PDB entry 8I02 | electron microscopy, 2.90 A resolution | chains A and C of the 7 polymer chains in the assembly

[Chain A]
Protein: Paired amphipathic helix protein pst2
From: Schizosaccharomyces pombe
UniProtKB: O13919 (PST2_SCHPO); numbering as in UniProt (aligned over 1-1075)
Amino-acid sequence (1075 residues; each row starts with the number of its first residue):
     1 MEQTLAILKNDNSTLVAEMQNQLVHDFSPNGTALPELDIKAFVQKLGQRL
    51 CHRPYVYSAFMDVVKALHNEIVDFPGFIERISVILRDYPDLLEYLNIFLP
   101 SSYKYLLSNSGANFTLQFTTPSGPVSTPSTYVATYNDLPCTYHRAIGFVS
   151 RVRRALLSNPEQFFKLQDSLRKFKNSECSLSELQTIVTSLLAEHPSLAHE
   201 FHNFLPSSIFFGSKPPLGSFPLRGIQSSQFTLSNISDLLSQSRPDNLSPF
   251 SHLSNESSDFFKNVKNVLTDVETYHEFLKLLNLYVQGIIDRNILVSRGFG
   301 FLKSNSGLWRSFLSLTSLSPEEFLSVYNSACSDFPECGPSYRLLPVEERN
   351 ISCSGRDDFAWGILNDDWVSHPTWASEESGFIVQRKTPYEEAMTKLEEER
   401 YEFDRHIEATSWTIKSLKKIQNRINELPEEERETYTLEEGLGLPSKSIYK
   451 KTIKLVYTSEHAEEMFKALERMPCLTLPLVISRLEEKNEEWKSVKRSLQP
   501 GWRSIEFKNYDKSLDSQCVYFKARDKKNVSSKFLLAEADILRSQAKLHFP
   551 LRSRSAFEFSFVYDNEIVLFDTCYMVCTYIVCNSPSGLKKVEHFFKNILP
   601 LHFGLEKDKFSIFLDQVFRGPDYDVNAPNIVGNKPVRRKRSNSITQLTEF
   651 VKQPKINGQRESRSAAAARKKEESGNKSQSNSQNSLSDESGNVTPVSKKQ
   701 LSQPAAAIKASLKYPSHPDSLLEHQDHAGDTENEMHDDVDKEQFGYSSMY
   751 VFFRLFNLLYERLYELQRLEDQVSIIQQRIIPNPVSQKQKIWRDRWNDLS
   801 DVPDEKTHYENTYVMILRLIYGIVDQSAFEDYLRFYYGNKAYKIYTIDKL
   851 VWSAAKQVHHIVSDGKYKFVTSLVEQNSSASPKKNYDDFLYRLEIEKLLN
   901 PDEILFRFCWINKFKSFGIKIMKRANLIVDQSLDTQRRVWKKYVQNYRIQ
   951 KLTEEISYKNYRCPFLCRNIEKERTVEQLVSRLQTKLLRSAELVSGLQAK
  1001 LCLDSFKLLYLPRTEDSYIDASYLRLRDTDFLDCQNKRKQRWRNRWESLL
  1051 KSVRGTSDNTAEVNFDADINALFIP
Not modelled in the structure: 1-37, 127-130, 244-255, 622-707, 725-737, 880-885, 927-957, 1054-1075
UniProt features mapped onto this chain:
  - modified residue (Phosphoserine): S641, S643

[Chain C]
Protein: RbAp48-related WD40 repeat-containing protein prw1
From: Schizosaccharomyces pombe
UniProtKB: O14021 (PRW1_SCHPO); residue numbers follow UniProt; this construct covers 1-431
Amino-acid sequence (431 residues; numbered 1 to 431; the number before each row is that of its first residue):
     1 MAVSAVPHPSKQAQASEEGINQEKCINEEYKIWKKNSPFLYDLIITRALE
    51 WPCMSLQWYPEQQIFAEHGYTEQKMFLGVRADVGKYLLAVASIQLPYLNQ
   101 TVPPTTMEGASAGDESSLRVNISNLYSHPESVCSAKLMPQDDSCVATVGN
   151 YHNDVLVFDKESFESYSSASESPLKPKYRLTKHTQPCTSVCWNFLSKGTL
   201 VSGSQDATLSCWDLNAYNESDSASVLKVHISSHEKQVSDVRFHYKHQDLL
   251 ASVSYDQYLHVHDIRRPDASTKPARSVHAHSGPIHSVAFNPHNDFILATC
   301 STDKTIALWDLRNLNQRLHTLEGHEDIVTKISFSPHEEPILASTSADRRT
   351 LVWDLSRIGEDQPAEEAQDGPPELLFMHGGHTSCTIDMDWCPNYNWTMAT
   401 AAEDNILQIWTPSRSIWGNEQLEEDATAYLS
Not modelled in the structure: 1-20, 99-117, 420-431

[How chain A and chain C interact]
Contacting residue pairs (114; chain A residue first):
  R892(A) with E365(C), salt bridge
  K897(A) with Q368(C)
  Y958(A) with C25(C)
  N960(A) with C25(C)
  Y961(A) with C25(C); E29(C); I32(C), hydrophobic
  R962(A) with E29(C), hydrogen bond (backbone-side chain); E325(C), salt bridge; D347(C), hydrogen bond (side chain-backbone); R349(C)
  C963(A) with E29(C); R349(C), hydrogen bond (backbone-side chain)
  P964(A) with E29(C); I32(C), hydrophobic; W33(C), hydrophobic; M377(C); G379(C)
  F965(A) with N36(C); L40(C), hydrophobic
  L966(A) with L374(C), hydrophobic
  R968(A) with E366(C), hydrogen bond (side chain-backbone); D369(C), salt bridge; G370(C), hydrogen bond (side chain-backbone); P371(C), hydrogen bond (side chain-backbone); L374(C), hydrogen bond (side chain-backbone)
  N969(A) with L40(C); L375(C); F376(C); I416(C)
  I970(A) with F39(C), hydrophobic; L40(C), hydrophobic
  K972(A) with F39(C)
  L983(A) with K35(C); P38(C), hydrophobic; F39(C), hydrophobic
  K986(A) with P38(C)
  E992(A) with L118(C)
  L997(A) with Y30(C); A48(C), hydrophobic
  F1006(A) with E23(C); N27(C), hydrogen bond (backbone-side chain)
  K1007(A) with E23(C)
  Y1010(A) with Y30(C); A48(C), hydrophobic; T382(C); D404(C); I406(C), hydrophobic
  L1011(A) with A48(C)
  P1012(A) with A48(C); L49(C); E50(C)
  R1013(A) with R47(C); A48(C), hydrogen bond (backbone-backbone); E50(C), salt bridge
  T1014(A) with R47(C); A48(C), hydrogen bond (backbone-backbone)
  E1015(A) with I45(C); T46(C); R47(C), salt bridge; L118(C); R119(C); V120(C)
  D1016(A) with K34(C), salt bridge; I44(C); I45(C); T46(C), hydrogen bond (backbone-backbone)
  S1017(A) with I44(C)
  Y1018(A) with P38(C); Y41(C); L43(C); I44(C), hydrogen bond (backbone-backbone)
  I1019(A) with D42(C); L43(C), hydrophobic
  D1020(A) with D42(C), hydrogen bond (backbone-backbone)
  Y1023(A) with D42(C); L43(C); P96(C), hydrophobic; L98(C)
  L1024(A) with P96(C), hydrophobic
  L1026(A) with R414(C)
  D1028(A) with L98(C)
  F1031(A) with N395(C); W396(C); W417(C), hydrophobic
  L1032(A) with N395(C)
  Q1035(A) with E337(C); W396(C); W417(C), hydrogen bond (side chain-backbone)
  N1036(A) with E337(C)
  R1038(A) with W417(C); N419(C)
  K1039(A) with P339(C); I340(C); D354(C), salt bridge
  Q1040(A) with E338(C)
  W1042(A) with S356(C); R357(C)
  R1043(A) with I296(C); P339(C)
  N1044(A) with N293(C); E338(C)
  W1046(A) with S356(C); I358(C), hydrogen bond (side chain-backbone); G359(C)
  E1047(A) with N293(C); I296(C); D310(C); R312(C), salt bridge
  L1050(A) with L318(C); I358(C), hydrophobic
  K1051(A) with N313(C); Q316(C); L318(C)
Other interface residues (no listed pair), chain A (59 interface residues in all): F889, L893, E896, C967, E971, L979, L987, L1008, S1022, V1053
Other interface residues (no listed pair), chain C (77 interface residues in all): K24, L308, H319, H336, L355, E360, Q362, Y394, S415, G418

[Overview]
59 residues of chain A face 77 of chain C across their interface, with 15 hydrogen bonds and 8 salt bridges.
Polar pairs include R892(A)-E365(C), R962(A)-E325(C) and R968(A)-D369(C).
Here chain A is Paired amphipathic helix protein pst2 and chain C is RbAp48-related WD40 repeat-containing
protein prw1, both from Schizosaccharomyces pombe. Entry 8I02 (Cryo-EM structure of the SIN3S complex from S.
pombe) was determined by electron microscopy, deposited together with 8I03.
